PDB entry 7MSC | electron microscopy, 2.97 A resolution | chains 2 and A of the 55 polymer chains in the assembly

== Chain 2 ==
Molecule: 50S ribosomal protein L34
Source organism: Mycobacterium tuberculosis (strain ATCC 25618 / H37Rv)
Reference sequence: P9WH93 (RL34_MYCTU); residues 1-47 here = UniProt positions 1-47
Sequence (47 residues; numbered 1 to 47; the number before each row is that of its first residue):
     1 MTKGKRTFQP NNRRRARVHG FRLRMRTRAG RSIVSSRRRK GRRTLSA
Unresolved in the structure: 1, 46-47

== Chain A ==
Molecule: 23S rRNA
Source organism: Mycobacterium tuberculosis (strain ATCC 25618 / H37Rv)
Sequence (3138 nucleotides; row label = number of the first residue in the row):
     1 UUGUAAGUGU CUAAGGGCGC AUGGUGGAUG CCUUGGCAUC GAGAGCCGAU GAAGGACGUG
    61 GGAGGCUGCG AUAUGCCUCG GGGAGCUGUC AACCGAGCGU GGAUCCGAGG AUUUCCGAAU
   121 GGGGAAACCC AGCACGAGUG AUGUCGUGCU ACCCGCAUCU GAAUAUAUAG GGUGCGGGAG
   181 GGAACGCGGG GAAGUGAAAC AUCUCAGUAC CCGUAGGAGG AGAAAACAAU UGUGAUUCCG
   241 CAAGUAGUGG CGAGCGAACG CGGAACAGGC UAAACCGCAC GCAUGGGUAA CCGGGUAGGG
   301 GUUGUGUGUG CGGGGUUGUG GGAGGAUAUG UCUCAGCGCU ACCCGGCUGA GAGGCAGUCA
   361 GAAAGUGUCG UGGUUAGCGG AAGUGGCCUG GGAUGGUCUG CCGUAGACGG UGAGAGCCCG
   421 GUACGCGAAA ACCCGGCACC UGCCUAGUAU CAAUUCCCGA GUAGCAGCGG GCCCGUGGAA
   481 UCCGCUGUGA AUCCGCCGGG ACCACCCGGU AAGCCUAAAU ACUCCUCGAU GACCGAUAGC
   541 GGAUUAGUAC CGUGAGGGAA UGGUGAAAAG UACCCCGGGA GGGGAGUGAA AGAGUACCUG
   601 AAACCGUGUG CCUACAAUCC GUCAGAGCCU CCUUUUCCUC UCCGGAGGAG GGUGGUGAUG
   661 GCGUGCCUUU UGAAGAAUGA GCCUGCGAGU CAGGGACAUG UCGCAAGGUU AACCCGUGUG
   721 GGGUAGCCGC AGCGAAAGCG AGUCUGAAUA GGGCGACCCA CACGCGCAUA CGCGCGUGUG
   781 AAUAGUGGCG UGUUCUGGAC CCGAAGCGGA GUGAUCUACC CAUGGCCAGG GUGAAGCGCG
   841 GGUAAGACCG CGUGGAGGCC CGAACCCACU UAGGUUGAAG ACUGAGGGGA UGAGCUGUGG
   901 GUAGGGGUGA AAGGCCAAUC AAACUCCGUG AUAGCUGGUU CUCCCCGAAA UGCAUUUAGG
   961 UGCAGCGUUG CGUGGUUCAC CGCGGAGGUA GAGCUACUGG AUGGCCGAUG GGCCCUACUA
  1021 GGUUACUGAC GUCAGCCAAA CUCCGAAUGC CGUGGUGUAA AGCGUGGCAG UGAGACGGCG
  1081 GGGGAUAAGC UCCGUACGUC GAAAGGGAAA CAGCCCAGAU CGCCGGCUAA GGCCCCCAAG
  1141 CGUGUGCUAA GUGGGAAAGG AUGUGCAGUC GCAAAGACAA CCAGGAGGUU GGCUUAGAAG
  1201 CAGCCACCCU UGAAAGAGUG CGUAAUAGCU CACUGGUCAA GUGAUUGUGC GCCGAUAAUG
  1261 UAGCGGGGCU CAAGCACACC GCCGAAGCCG CGGCACAUCC ACCUUGUGGU GGGUGUGGGU
  1321 AGGGGAGCGU CCCUCAUUCA GCGAAGCCAC CGGGUGACCG GUGGUGGAGG GUGGGGGAGU
  1381 GAGAAUGCAG GCAUGAGUAG CGACAAGGCA AGUGAGAACC UUGCCCGCCG AAAGACCAAG
  1441 GGUUCCUGGG CCAGGCCAGU CCGCCCAGGG UGAGUCGGGA CCUAAGGCGA GGCCGACAGG
  1501 CGUAGUCGAU GGACAACGGG UUGAUAUUCC CGUACCCGUG UGUGGGCGCC CGUGACGAAU
  1561 CAGCGGUACU AACCACCCAA AACCGGAUCG AUCACUCCCC UUCGGGGGUG UGGAGUUCUG
  1621 GGGCUGCGUG GGAACUUCGC UGGUAGUAGU CAAGCGAAGG GGUGACGCAG GAAGGUAGCC
  1681 GUACCAGUCA GUGGUAACAC UGGGGCAAGC CGGUAGGGAG AGCGAUAGGC AAAUCCGUCG
  1741 CUCACUAAUC CUGAGAGGUG ACGCAUAGCC GGUUGAGGCG AAUUCGGUGA UCCUCUGCUG
  1801 CCAAGAAAAG CCUCUAGCGA GCACACACAC GGCCCGUACC CCAAACCGAC ACAGGUGGUC
  1861 AGGUAGAGCA UACCAAGGCG UACGAGAUAA CUAUGGUUAA GGAACUCGGC AAAAUGCCCC
  1921 CGUAACUUCG GGAGAAGGGG GACCGGAAUA UCGUGAACAC CCUUGCGGUG GGAGCGGGAU
  1981 CCGGUCGCAG AAACCAGUGA GGAGCGACUG UUUACUAAAA ACACAGGUCC GUGCGAAGUC
  2041 GCAAGACGAU GUAUACGGAC UGACGCCUGC CCGGUGCUGG AAGGUUAAGA GGACCCGUUA
  2101 ACCCGCAAGG GUGAAGCGGA GAAUUUAAGC CCCAGUAAAC GGCGGUGGUA ACUAUAACCA
  2161 UCCUAAGGUA GCGAAAUUCC UUGUCGGGUA AGUUCCGACC UGCACGAAUG GCGUAACGAC
  2221 UUCUCAACUG UCUCAACCAU AGACUCGGCG AAAUUGCACU ACGAGUAAAG AUGCUCGUUA
  2281 CGCGCGGCAG GACGAAAAGA CCCCGGGACC UUCACUACAA CUUGGUAUUG AUGUUCGGUA
  2341 CGGUUUGUGU AGGAUAGGUG GGAGACUGUG AAACCUCGAC GCCAGUUGGG GCGGAGUCGU
  2401 UGUUGAAAUA CCACUCUGAU CGUAUUGGGC AUCUAACCUC GAACCCUGAA UCGGGUUUAG
  2461 GGACAGUGCC UGGCGGGUAG UUUAACUGGG GCGGUUGCCU CCUAAAAUGU AACGGAGGCG
  2521 CCCAAAGGUU CCCUCAACCU GGACGGCAAU CAGGUGGCGA GUGUAAAUGC ACAAGGGAGC
  2581 UUGACUGCGA GACUUACAAG UCAAGCAGGG ACGAAAGUCG GGAUUAGUGA UCCGGCACCC
  2641 CCGAGUGGAA GGGGUGUCGC UCAACGGAUA AAAGGUACCC CGGGGAUAAC AGGCUGAUCU
  2701 UCCCCAAGAG UCCAUAUCGA CGGGAUGGUU UGGCACCUCG AUGUCGGCUC GUCGCAUCCU
  2761 GGGGCUGGAG CAGGUCCCAA GGGUUGGGCU GUUCGCCCAU UAAAGCGGCA CGCGAGCUGG
  2821 GUUUAGAACG UCGUGAGACA GUUCGGUCUC UAUCCGCCGC GCGCGUCAGA AACUUGAGGA
  2881 AACCUGUCCC UAGUACGAGA GGACCGGGAC GGACGAACCU CUGGUGCACC AGUUGUCCCG
  2941 CCAGGGGCAC CGCUGGAUAG CCACGUUCGG UCAGGAUAAC CGCUGAAAGC AUCUAAGCGG
  3001 GAAACCUUCU CCAAGAUCAG GUUUCUCACC CACUUGGUGG GAUAAGGCCC CCCGCAGAAC
  3061 ACGGGUUCAA UAGGUCAGAC CUGGAAGCUC AGUAAUGGGU GUAGGGAACU GGUGCUAACC
  3121 GGCCGAAAAC UUACAACA
Unresolved in the structure: 1-4, 1013-1022, 3133-3138
Modified positions: 5MU (5-methyluridine 5'-monophosphate) at position 2177; OMG (o2'-methylguanosine-5'-monophosphate) at position 2791
Bound ions: Mg2+ site 1: C31, G1370; Mg2+ site 2: C46, G217; Mg2+ site 3: G65, U89; Mg2+ site 4 near U72 (its only coordinating residue here); Mg2+ site 5 near U120 (its only coordinating residue here); Mg2+ site 6: A162, U166; Mg2+ site 7: G194, U2481; Mg2+ site 8: A199, C200; Mg2+ site 9 near G220 (its only coordinating residue here); Mg2+ site 10 near C251 (its only coordinating residue here); Mg2+ site 11: G379, G421; Mg2+ site 12: U411, C418; 153 more Mg2+ sites not listed
Ligand contacts: N-formylmethionine (FME): G2299, A2300, C2301, A2689, U2744, U2823

== Interface between chain 2 and chain A ==
Residue-residue contacts - 90 pairs, chain 2 then chain A:
  Thr2(2) with U817(A), phosphate contact; C867(A), phosphate contact; A2014(A), base contact
  Lys3(2) with C882(A), phosphate contact; U883(A), salt bridge to the phosphate; G1854(A), phosphate contact; G1855(A), salt bridge to the phosphate
  Gly4(2) with G1854(A), hydrogen bond to the base; G1855(A), sugar contact
  Lys5(2) with C816(A), salt bridge to the phosphate
  Arg6(2) with C816(A), sugar contact; A918(A), hydrogen bond to the base; C1847(A), sugar contact; G1848(A), hydrogen bond to the sugar
  Thr7(2) with U815(A), hydrogen bond to the sugar; C816(A), sugar contact; A917(A), base contact
  Phe8(2) with U553(A), sugar contact; U815(A), sugar contact; C1847(A), hydrogen bond to the sugar; G1848(A), phosphate contact
  Gln9(2) with U815(A), hydrogen bond to the sugar; C816(A), phosphate contact; C1847(A), sugar contact
  Pro10(2) with A1439(A), sugar contact; G1440(A), sugar contact; C1847(A), sugar contact
  Asn11(2) with U815(A), base contact; G899(A), hydrogen bond to the phosphate; A1439(A), phosphate contact; G1440(A), phosphate contact
  Asn12(2) with G1440(A), hydrogen bond to the phosphate; G1441(A), hydrogen bond to the phosphate
  Arg13(2) with G899(A), phosphate contact; G1508(A), hydrogen bond to the phosphate; A1509(A), salt bridge to the phosphate
  Arg14(2) with U815(A), salt bridge to the phosphate; G899(A), salt bridge to the phosphate; G900(A), salt bridge to the phosphate
  Arg15(2) with U553(A), hydrogen bond to the phosphate; G554(A), salt bridge to the phosphate; U815(A), base contact
  Ala16(2) with A125(A), sugar contact; A126(A), phosphate contact
  Arg17(2) with A125(A), salt bridge to the phosphate; G900(A), salt bridge to the phosphate
  Val18(2) with G813(A), phosphate contact; A814(A), phosphate contact
  His19(2) with U553(A), hydrogen bond to the base; G554(A), sugar contact; G813(A), salt bridge to the phosphate
  Gly20(2) with A126(A), phosphate contact
  Phe21(2) with A126(A), stacking on the base
  Arg22(2) with G124(A), hydrogen bond to the base; A125(A), salt bridge to the phosphate; A126(A), hydrogen bond to the phosphate
  Arg24(2) with G554(A), phosphate contact; A555(A), sugar contact; U812(A), phosphate contact; G813(A), salt bridge to the phosphate
  Met25(2) with A118(A), phosphate contact
  Arg26(2) with C1488(A), sugar contact
  Arg28(2) with C212(A), salt bridge to the phosphate; G213(A), salt bridge to the phosphate; A1498(A), hydrogen bond to the sugar; G1499(A), phosphate contact
  Ala29(2) with G811(A), phosphate contact; U812(A), phosphate contact
  Ile33(2) with A555(A), phosphate contact; U812(A), sugar contact
  Ser35(2) with G182(A), phosphate contact
  Ser36(2) with G556(A), hydrogen bond to the phosphate
  Arg37(2) with A555(A), salt bridge to the phosphate; G556(A), salt bridge to the phosphate
  Arg38(2) with A53(A), base contact; G54(A), hydrogen bond to the sugar
  Arg39(2) with G182(A), salt bridge to the phosphate; A183(A), salt bridge to the phosphate
  Lys40(2) with G547(A), base contact; G557(A), salt bridge to the phosphate; G558(A), hydrogen bond to the base
  Gly41(2) with G547(A), sugar contact; U548(A), phosphate contact
  Arg42(2) with G547(A), hydrogen bond to the sugar; U548(A), salt bridge to the phosphate; G556(A), hydrogen bond to the base; G557(A), base contact; G558(A), base contact
  Arg43(2) with U548(A), hydrogen bond to the phosphate
  Leu45(2) with A126(A), base contact
Interface residues without a listed pair, chain A (49 interface residues in all): G117, G181, A549, G897

== Summary ==
37 residues of chain 2 face 49 of chain A across their interface; the contacts include 21 hydrogen bonds, 21
salt bridges and 1 aromatic stacking contact. Polar contacts include Gly4(2)-G1854(A), Arg6(2)-A918(A) and
His19(2)-U553(A). Ligands of chain A: N-formylmethionine.
Chain 2 is 50S ribosomal protein L34 and chain A is 23S rRNA, both from Mycobacterium tuberculosis (strain
ATCC 25618 / H37Rv); the structure, Mtb 70SIC in complex with MtbEttA at Pre_R0 state, was determined by
electron microscopy together with 7MSH, 7MSM, 7MSZ, 7MT2, 7MT3 and 7MT7 from the same study.
